Entry 9IO5 (electron microscopy, 3.20 A resolution); this record covers chains I and P of the 26 polymer chains in the assembly.

== Chain I ==
Name: G1-ATPase subunit beta
From: Mycoplasma mobile 163K
Notes: EC 3.6.3.14
Reference sequence: Q6KIC3 (Q6KIC3_MYCM1); residue numbers follow UniProt; this construct covers 1-784
Amino-acid sequence (784 residues; numbered 1 to 784; the number before each row is that of its first residue):
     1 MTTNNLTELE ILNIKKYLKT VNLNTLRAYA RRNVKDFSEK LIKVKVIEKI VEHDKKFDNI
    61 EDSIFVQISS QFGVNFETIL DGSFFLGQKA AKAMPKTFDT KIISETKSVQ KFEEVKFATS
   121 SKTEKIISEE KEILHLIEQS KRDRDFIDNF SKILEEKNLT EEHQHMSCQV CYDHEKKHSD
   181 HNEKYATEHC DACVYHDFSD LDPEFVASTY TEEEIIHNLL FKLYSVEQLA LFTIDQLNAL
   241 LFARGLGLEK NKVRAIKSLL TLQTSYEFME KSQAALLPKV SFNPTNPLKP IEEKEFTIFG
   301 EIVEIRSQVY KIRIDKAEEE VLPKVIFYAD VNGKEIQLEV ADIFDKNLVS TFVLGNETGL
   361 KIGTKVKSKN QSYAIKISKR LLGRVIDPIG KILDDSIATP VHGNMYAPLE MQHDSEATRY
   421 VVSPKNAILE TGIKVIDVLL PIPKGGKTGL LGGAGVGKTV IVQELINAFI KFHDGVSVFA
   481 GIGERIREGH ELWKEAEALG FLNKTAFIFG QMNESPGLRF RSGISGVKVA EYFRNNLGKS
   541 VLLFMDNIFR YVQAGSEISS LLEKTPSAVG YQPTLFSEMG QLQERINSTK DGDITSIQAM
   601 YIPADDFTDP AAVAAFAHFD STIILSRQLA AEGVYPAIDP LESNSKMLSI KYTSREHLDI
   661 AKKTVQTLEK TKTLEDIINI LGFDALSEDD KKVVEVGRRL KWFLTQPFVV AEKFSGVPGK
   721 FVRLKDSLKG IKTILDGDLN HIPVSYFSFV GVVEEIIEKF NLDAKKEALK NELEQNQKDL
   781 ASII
Not modelled in the structure: 1-200, 772-784
Small-molecule neighbours: ADP (adenosine-5'-diphosphate): Gly452, Gly453, Ala454, Gly455, Val456, Gly457, Lys458, Thr459, Val460, Glu488, Tyr635

== Chain P ==
Name: Phosphoglycerate kinase
From: Mycoplasma mobile 163K
Notes: EC 2.7.2.3
Reference sequence: Q6KHJ1 (Q6KHJ1_MYCM1); residues 1-511 here = UniProt positions 1-511
Amino-acid sequence (511 residues; row label = number of the first residue in the row):
     1 MKKTLDQISL KNKKVIIRVD FNVPIVNGIV TSNKRIEAVI PTIKKVVNEG GKAILMSHLG
    61 RVKSEEDLKK KSLAPVVEIL VNLLGMPITF VPATNGTELE ETINSMKSGE IVMMENTRFE
   121 DLNNDAESSN NPDLGMYWAS LGDVFINDAF GTVHRKHASN VGISTYIAES GIGYLVEKEI
   181 KNLDKALSRP ERPIVAILGG AKVSDKIGVL NNLLKYVDKI IIGGAMAYTF LAAQGIGIGK
   241 SLVEEDKIDL AREYLKNNLD KFVLPIDYAL AKDFEDVKPF YNLENTLEIP NGYMGLDIGP
   301 KSIEVFKKYI KDAKTILWNG PLGVTEFKYF KEGTKAIAKA ITELKGNVYT VVGGGDSVAI
   361 IEELGLDRRF SHVSTGGGAT LEFLEGKELP GIQAIQNEGE LGRTKEEIFS ILTQNSEEVL
   421 HEHTAAFSTS EVEPANEEFP SEYNDSNSQT YFSNEVENDE DFLLNTNDFP TREASFPNEV
   481 KTEEIILNEN DDEFDIEDEE LDSLPNDDIK F
Not modelled in the structure: 1-178, 366-369, 386-511

== How chain I and chain P interact ==
Contacting residue pairs (34):
  Ile216(I) with Asn282(P); Pro290(P), hydrophobic
  His217(I) with Glu284(P), salt bridge
  Leu219(I) with Asn285(P), hydrogen bond (backbone-side chain); Glu288(P)
  Leu220(I) with Glu284(P); Asn285(P)
  Lys222(I) with Gly235(P); Glu288(P), salt bridge
  Tyr224(I) with Asn285(P), hydrogen bond; Glu288(P), hydrogen bond
  Gln228(I) with Gln234(P), hydrogen bond (side chain-backbone); Gly235(P), hydrogen bond (side chain-backbone)
  Leu231(I) with Gln234(P), hydrogen bond (backbone-side chain); Lys256(P)
  Phe232(I) with Gln234(P)
  Thr233(I) with Phe262(P); Leu264(P)
  Ile234(I) with Tyr309(P)
  Asp235(I) with Ile266(P); Val305(P); Tyr309(P), hydrogen bond
  Gln236(I) with Leu231(P); Gln234(P); Ile236(P); Leu264(P); Ile266(P); Leu287(P)
  Ala239(I) with Ile266(P), hydrophobic; Leu287(P), hydrophobic
  Leu240(I) with Asn285(P); Leu287(P), hydrophobic
  Ala243(I) with Asn285(P)
  Lys252(I) with Leu259(P), hydrogen bond (side chain-backbone)
Also at the interface, not in a pair above, chain I (19 interface residues in all): Glu212, Asn503
Also at the interface, not in a pair above, chain P (24 interface residues in all): Arg252, Leu255, Asp260, Val263, Leu283, Ile289, Tyr293

== Overview ==
19 residues of chain I and 24 residues of chain P are in contact, with 8 hydrogen bonds and 2 salt bridges.
Polar pairs include His217(I)-Glu284(P), Lys222(I)-Glu288(P) and Leu219(I)-Asn285(P). Ligands of chain I: ADP.
Here chain I is G1-ATPase subunit beta and chain P is Phosphoglycerate kinase, both from Mycoplasma mobile
163K. Entry 9IO5 (Cryo-EM structure of G1-ATPase dimer from Mycoplasma mobile gliding machinery) was
determined by electron microscopy.
